PDB entry 8FK7 | electron microscopy, 4.30 A resolution (low resolution: residue-level contacts below are approximate; hydrogen-bond / salt-bridge calls are withheld) | chains D and K of the 20 polymer chains in the assembly

# Chain D (and K)
Molecule: Flagellin
Organism: Pyrobaculum calidifontis
Notes: chain K of this document is another copy of the same molecule, construct and numbering; everything in this record applies to it too
Reference sequence: A3MVU7 (A3MVU7_PYRCJ); residue numbers follow UniProt; this construct covers 1-144
Sequence (144 residues; each row starts with the number of its first residue):
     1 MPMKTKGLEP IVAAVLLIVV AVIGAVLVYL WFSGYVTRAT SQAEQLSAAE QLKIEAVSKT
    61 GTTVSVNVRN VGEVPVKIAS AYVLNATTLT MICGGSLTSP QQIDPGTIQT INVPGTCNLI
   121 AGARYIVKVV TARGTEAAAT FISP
Disordered / not traced: 1-8
Cystine bridges: C93-C117
What the authors report for this chain:
  - post-translational modification sites: N85

# Chain D / chain K interface
Residue-residue contacts (22; chain D residue first):
  F32(D) with I11(K); V12(K)
  Y35(D) with L16(K)
  A43(D) with V19(K)
  L46(D) with I23(K); V26(K)
  E50(D) with Y29(K)
  Q51(D) with Y29(K)
  G122(D) with P75(K)
  R124(D) with Q45(K); L46(K); R133(K)
  G134(D) with L30(K)
  T135(D) with L30(K)
  E136(D) with S33(K); G34(K); R38(K)
  A138(D) with T37(K)
  A139(D) with S41(K)
  T140(D) with S41(K); Q45(K)
  I142(D) with Q45(K)
Other interface residues (no listed pair), chain D (26 interface residues in all): W31, V36, A39, T40, S47, A49, L89, A123, Y125, A137, F141
Other interface residues (no listed pair), chain K (20 interface residues in all): V15, V22, E44

# In short
26 residues of chain D and 20 residues of chain K are in contact. The paper reports a modification site at
N85(D).
Chain D and chain K are both Flagellin (Pyrobaculum calidifontis); the structure, Structure of the Pyrobaculum
calidifontis flagellar-like archaeal type IV pilus, was determined by electron microscopy (same publication as
8FJ5, 8FJS, 8FK0 and 7TXI).
